3PCH - chains E and Q of the 12 polymer chains in the assembly; structure by X-ray diffraction, 2.05 A resolution.

== Chain E ==
Molecule: Protocatechuate 3,4-dioxygenase alpha chain
Organism: Pseudomonas putida
Notes: EC 1.13.11.3
Reference sequence: P00436 (PCXA_PSEPU); residues 1-200 here correspond to UniProt positions 2-201 (UniProt number = residue number + 1)
Amino-acid sequence (200 residues; each row starts with the number of its first residue):
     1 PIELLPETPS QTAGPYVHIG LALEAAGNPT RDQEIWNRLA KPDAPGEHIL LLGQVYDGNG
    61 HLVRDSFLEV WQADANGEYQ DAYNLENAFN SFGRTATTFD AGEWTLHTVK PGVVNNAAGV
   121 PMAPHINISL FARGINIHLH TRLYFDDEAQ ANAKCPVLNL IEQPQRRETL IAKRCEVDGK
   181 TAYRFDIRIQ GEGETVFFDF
Residues lining bound ligands: 3-chloro-4-hydroxybenzoic acid (CHB): Thr12, Gly14, Pro15, Arg133
UniProt features mapped onto this chain:
  - binding site (3,4-dihydroxybenzoate): Arg133

== Chain Q ==
Molecule: Protocatechuate 3,4-dioxygenase beta chain
Organism: Pseudomonas putida
Notes: EC 1.13.11.3
Reference sequence: P00437 (PCXB_PSEPU); residues 301-538 here correspond to UniProt positions 2-239 (UniProt number = residue number - 299)
Amino-acid sequence (238 residues; row label = number of the first residue in the row):
   301 PAQDNSRFVI RDRNWHPKAL TPDYKTSIAR SPRQALVSIP QSISETTGPN FSHLGFGAHD
   361 HDLLLNFNNG GLPIGERIIV AGRVVDQYGK PVPNTLVEMW QANAGGRYRH KNDRYLAPLD
   421 PNFGGVGRCL TDSDGYYSFR TIKPGPYPWR NGPNDWRPAH IHFGISGPSI ATKLITQLYF
   481 EGDPLIPMCP IVKSIANPEA VQQLIAKLDM NNANPMDCLA YRFDIVLRGQ RKTHFENC
Disordered / not traced: 368-370, 537-538
Modified / non-standard residues: Cys429 (s,S-(2-hydroxyethyl)thiocysteine; CME)
Ion coordination: Fe ion: Tyr408, Tyr447, His460, His462 (together with 3-chloro-4-hydroxybenzoic acid)
Residues lining bound ligands:
  - 3-chloro-4-hydroxybenzoic acid (CHB), molecule 1: Leu320, Pro332, Arg333
  - 3-chloro-4-hydroxybenzoic acid (CHB), molecule 2: Leu320, Pro322, Ile328, Arg333
  - 3-chloro-4-hydroxybenzoic acid (CHB), molecule 3: Tyr324, Tyr408, Tyr447, Trp449, Arg457, His460, His462, Gln477, Ile491

== How chain E and chain Q interact ==
Pairs across the interface - 175 pairs, chain E then chain Q:
  Leu4(E) - Val309(Q)  hydrophobic
  Leu4(E) - Gln387(Q)
  Leu4(E) - Tyr388(Q)  hydrophobic
  Leu5(E) - Gln387(Q)  hydrogen bond (backbone-side chain)
  Leu5(E) - Val526(Q)  hydrophobic
  Pro6(E) - Trp315(Q)  hydrophobic
  Pro6(E) - Gln503(Q)  hydrogen bond (backbone-side chain)
  Pro6(E) - Val526(Q)
  Glu7(E) - Arg311(Q)  salt bridge
  Glu7(E) - Trp315(Q)  hydrogen bond (backbone-side chain)
  Glu7(E) - His316(Q)  salt bridge
  Glu7(E) - Gln387(Q)
  Glu7(E) - Gln503(Q)  hydrogen bond (backbone-side chain)
  Glu7(E) - Val526(Q)
  Glu7(E) - Arg528(Q)
  Thr8(E) - His316(Q)
  Thr8(E) - Leu474(Q)
  Thr8(E) - Gln503(Q)  hydrogen bond (backbone-side chain)
  Thr8(E) - Leu504(Q)
  Thr8(E) - Ile525(Q)
  Thr8(E) - Val526(Q)  hydrogen bond (backbone-backbone)
  Pro9(E) - Trp315(Q)
  Pro9(E) - His316(Q)
  Pro9(E) - Thr476(Q)  hydrogen bond (backbone-side chain)
  Pro9(E) - Ile495(Q)  hydrophobic
  Pro9(E) - Ala500(Q)
  Pro9(E) - Gln503(Q)
  Pro9(E) - Leu504(Q)
  Ser10(E) - His316(Q)  hydrogen bond (backbone-side chain)
  Ser10(E) - Pro317(Q)
  Ser10(E) - Leu474(Q)
  Ser10(E) - Ile475(Q)  hydrogen bond (side chain-backbone)
  Ser10(E) - Thr476(Q)
  Gln11(E) - Ile475(Q)  hydrogen bond (backbone-backbone)
  Gln11(E) - Thr476(Q)
  Gln11(E) - Gln477(Q)
  Gln11(E) - Tyr479(Q)  hydrogen bond
  Gln11(E) - Ile491(Q)  hydrogen bond (side chain-backbone)
  Gln11(E) - Val492(Q)
  Gln11(E) - Ser494(Q)
  Gln11(E) - Ile495(Q)
  Gln11(E) - Leu504(Q)
  Thr12(E) - Tyr324(Q)
  Thr12(E) - Gln477(Q)  hydrogen bond (backbone-side chain)
  Ala13(E) - Trp400(Q)
  Ala13(E) - His462(Q)
  Ala13(E) - Ile475(Q)  hydrophobic
  Pro15(E) - His410(Q)
  Tyr16(E) - Trp400(Q)  hydrogen bond (backbone-side chain)
  Tyr16(E) - Tyr408(Q)  hydrophobic
  Tyr16(E) - His410(Q)
  Tyr16(E) - Asn412(Q)
  Tyr16(E) - Asp413(Q)
  Val17(E) - Trp400(Q)  hydrophobic
  His18(E) - His410(Q)
  Ile19(E) - Trp400(Q)  hydrophobic
  Ile19(E) - Gln401(Q)
  Ile19(E) - Tyr408(Q)  hydrophobic
  Ile19(E) - Arg409(Q)
  Ile19(E) - His410(Q)
  Ile19(E) - Val426(Q)
  Gly20(E) - Trp400(Q)
  Gly20(E) - Val426(Q)
  Leu21(E) - Glu398(Q)
  Leu21(E) - Trp400(Q)  hydrophobic
  Leu21(E) - Ile475(Q)  hydrophobic
  Ala25(E) - Lys411(Q)  hydrogen bond (backbone-side chain)
  Ala26(E) - Lys411(Q)
  Asn28(E) - Arg409(Q)  hydrogen bond (side chain-backbone)
  Arg31(E) - Asp360(Q)
  Arg31(E) - Val426(Q)
  Arg31(E) - Arg428(Q)
  Gln33(E) - Leu354(Q)
  Gln33(E) - Gly355(Q)  hydrogen bond (side chain-backbone)
  Gln33(E) - Arg428(Q)  hydrogen bond (backbone-side chain)
  Ile35(E) - Phe351(Q)  hydrophobic
  Ile35(E) - Leu354(Q)  hydrophobic
  Ile35(E) - Leu396(Q)  hydrophobic
  Asp57(E) - Ala329(Q)
  Gly58(E) - Ala329(Q)  hydrogen bond (backbone-backbone)
  Asn59(E) - Ala329(Q)
  Val63(E) - Arg330(Q)
  Asp65(E) - Arg330(Q)  salt bridge
  Glu69(E) - Lys473(Q)  salt bridge
  Trp71(E) - Ser344(Q)  hydrogen bond (side chain-backbone)
  Trp71(E) - Thr347(Q)  hydrogen bond
  Trp71(E) - Gly348(Q)
  Trp71(E) - Pro349(Q)
  Trp71(E) - Ile470(Q)
  Glu78(E) - Pro301(Q)
  Tyr79(E) - Pro301(Q)
  Tyr79(E) - Ala302(Q)  hydrogen bond (backbone-backbone)
  Tyr79(E) - Ile343(Q)  hydrophobic
  Tyr79(E) - Ser344(Q)  hydrogen bond
  Asp81(E) - Pro301(Q)
  Asp81(E) - Ala302(Q)
  Asp81(E) - Gly348(Q)
  Asp81(E) - Pro349(Q)
  Asp81(E) - Asn350(Q)  hydrogen bond (backbone-backbone)
  Ala82(E) - Asn350(Q)
  Tyr83(E) - Asn350(Q)  hydrogen bond (backbone-backbone)
  Tyr83(E) - Phe351(Q)  hydrophobic
  Tyr83(E) - His353(Q)
  Phe92(E) - Pro349(Q)  hydrophobic
  Phe92(E) - Phe351(Q)  hydrophobic
  Arg94(E) - Glu398(Q)  salt bridge
  Phe99(E) - His410(Q)
  Phe99(E) - Lys411(Q)
  Phe99(E) - Asn412(Q)
  Val114(E) - Ile343(Q)  hydrophobic
  Val114(E) - Ser344(Q)
  Asn115(E) - Ile343(Q)
  Asn116(E) - Ser342(Q)
  Ala117(E) - Arg307(Q)
  Ala117(E) - Gln341(Q)
  Ala117(E) - Glu536(Q)
  Met122(E) - Ser342(Q)
  Met122(E) - Ser344(Q)
  His125(E) - Ser344(Q)  hydrogen bond
  Asn127(E) - Ser344(Q)
  Asn127(E) - Glu345(Q)
  Asn127(E) - Ile470(Q)
  Phe131(E) - Lys473(Q)
  Phe131(E) - Ile475(Q)  hydrophobic
  Arg133(E) - Tyr324(Q)
  Arg133(E) - Thr326(Q)
  Arg133(E) - Arg330(Q)  hydrogen bond (backbone-side chain)
  Gly134(E) - Tyr324(Q)  hydrogen bond (backbone-side chain)
  Gly134(E) - Thr326(Q)
  Gly134(E) - Ser327(Q)
  Ile135(E) - Arg330(Q)
  Asn136(E) - Pro317(Q)
  Asn136(E) - Lys318(Q)  hydrogen bond (side chain-backbone)
  Asn136(E) - Ala319(Q)  hydrogen bond (side chain-backbone)
  Asn136(E) - Thr321(Q)  hydrogen bond
  Asn136(E) - Tyr324(Q)
  Asn136(E) - Ser494(Q)
  Ile137(E) - Arg313(Q)
  Ile137(E) - His316(Q)
  Ile137(E) - Pro317(Q)
  His138(E) - Lys473(Q)
  His140(E) - Ile470(Q)
  Arg142(E) - Ser342(Q)
  Arg142(E) - Ser344(Q)
  Arg142(E) - Glu345(Q)  salt bridge
  Leu160(E) - Ile339(Q)  hydrophobic
  Leu160(E) - Pro340(Q)
  Arg166(E) - Gln334(Q)
  Ile189(E) - Arg330(Q)
  Ile189(E) - Ser331(Q)
  Ile189(E) - Pro332(Q)
  Gln190(E) - Ile328(Q)  hydrogen bond (side chain-backbone)
  Gln190(E) - Ala329(Q)
  Gln190(E) - Ser331(Q)  hydrogen bond (side chain-backbone)
  Gln190(E) - Arg333(Q)
  Glu194(E) - Pro332(Q)
  Glu194(E) - Arg333(Q)  hydrogen bond (side chain-backbone)
  Glu194(E) - Gln334(Q)  hydrogen bond (side chain-backbone)
  Val196(E) - Val337(Q)  hydrophobic
  Phe197(E) - Pro332(Q)  hydrophobic
  Phe197(E) - Leu336(Q)
  Phe197(E) - Val337(Q)  hydrogen bond (backbone-backbone)
  Phe198(E) - Val337(Q)
  Phe198(E) - Ile339(Q)  hydrophobic
  Asp199(E) - Arg313(Q)  salt bridge
  Asp199(E) - Leu336(Q)
  Asp199(E) - Val337(Q)  hydrogen bond (backbone-backbone)
  Asp199(E) - Ser338(Q)
  Asp199(E) - Ile339(Q)  hydrogen bond (backbone-backbone)
  Phe200(E) - Ile310(Q)
  Phe200(E) - Ile339(Q)
  Phe200(E) - Gln341(Q)  hydrogen bond (backbone-side chain)
  Phe200(E) - Glu345(Q)
  Phe200(E) - Ala471(Q)  hydrophobic
  Phe200(E) - Arg528(Q)  hydrogen bond (backbone-side chain)
Interface residues without a listed pair, chain E (73 interface residues in all): Leu23, Gly27, Pro29, Glu34, Gln80, Asn84, Ala132, Leu139, Val157
Interface residues without a listed pair, chain Q (86 interface residues in all): Asp304, Ala335, Phe367, Val385, Asp386, Gly389, Gly425, Thr472, Asp524, Leu527

== In short ==
73 residues of chain E and 86 residues of chain Q are in contact; the contacts include 40 hydrogen bonds and 7
salt bridges. Polar pairs include Glu7(E)-Arg311(Q), Glu7(E)-His316(Q) and Asp65(E)-Arg330(Q). One
3-chloro-4-hydroxybenzoic acid molecule is bound between chain E and chain Q.
Here chain E is Protocatechuate 3,4-dioxygenase alpha chain and chain Q is Protocatechuate 3,4-dioxygenase
beta chain, both from Pseudomonas putida. Entry 3PCH (Structure of protocatechuate 3,4-dioxygenase complexed
with 3-chloro-4-hydroxybenzoate) was determined by X-ray diffraction, deposited together with 3PCB, 3PCC,
3PCE, 3PCF, 3PCG and 3PCI.
